6RDZ - chains 4 and 7 of the 31 polymer chains in the assembly; structure by electron microscopy, 3.50 A resolution.

== Chain 4 ==
Protein: Mitochondrial ATP synthase associated protein ASA4
From: Polytomella sp. Pringsheim 198.80
UniProt: D7NIZ2 (D7NIZ2_9CHLO); residue numbers follow UniProt; this construct covers 1-294
Amino-acid sequence (294 residues; each row starts with the number of its first residue):
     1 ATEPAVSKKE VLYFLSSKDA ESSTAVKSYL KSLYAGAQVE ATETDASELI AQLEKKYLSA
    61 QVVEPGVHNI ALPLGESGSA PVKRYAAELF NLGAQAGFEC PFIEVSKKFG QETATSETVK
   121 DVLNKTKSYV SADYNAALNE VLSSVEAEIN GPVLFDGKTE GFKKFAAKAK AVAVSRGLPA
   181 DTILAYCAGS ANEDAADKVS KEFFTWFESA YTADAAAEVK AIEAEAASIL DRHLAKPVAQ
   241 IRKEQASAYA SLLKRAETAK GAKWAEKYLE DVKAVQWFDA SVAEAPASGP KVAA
Disordered / not traced: 1-4

== Chain 7 ==
Protein: Mitochondrial ATP synthase associated protein ASA7
From: Polytomella sp. Pringsheim 198.80
UniProt: D8V7I2 (D8V7I2_9CHLO); numbering as in UniProt (aligned over 1-190)
Amino-acid sequence (190 residues; each row starts with the number of its first residue):
     1 MSSVRAGVEA GRRDLTTFTF SGLQDAPVAA LSGSIKLNVA AKAGKAEVTV AAGAAKAATQ
    61 VSAAALRKLS GSKISLAEVA RISVLHSSIQ NYLLSLSNER YQLLSQWPDF TTMYGKDFYY
   121 RAHPEDLKKF YDAADEYYKL YETVTEFDSL SALASQVVPN YAARRRSTVH PAIGSTVADG
   181 AFTNFLLSKQ
Disordered / not traced: 1-14

== Chain 4 / chain 7 interface ==
Residue-residue contacts (118):
  V63(4) with R165(7); P171(7), hydrophobic
  E64(4) with A162(7); R166(7), salt bridge
  V67(4) with Y161(7), hydrophobic; R165(7)
  H68(4) with S83(7); V84(7), hydrogen bond (backbone-backbone); L85(7), hydrogen bond (backbone-backbone); V158(7); A162(7)
  I70(4) with L85(7)
  A71(4) with V84(7), hydrophobic; S88(7)
  L72(4) with L85(7), hydrophobic; S88(7), hydrogen bond (backbone-side chain); I89(7), hydrophobic; Y161(7)
  L74(4) with I89(7), hydrophobic; Y92(7), hydrophobic
  G75(4) with Y92(7)
  Y85(4) with Y161(7), hydrogen bond
  L89(4) with R165(7); A172(7), hydrophobic
  F90(4) with A172(7), hydrophobic
  G93(4) with H170(7)
  F98(4) with V169(7); H170(7); P171(7)
  E99(4) with H170(7)
  P101(4) with H170(7); I173(7)
  F102(4) with A181(7), hydrophobic
  E104(4) with V169(7)
  V105(4) with V169(7), hydrophobic; A181(7), hydrophobic
  S106(4) with A181(7)
  F109(4) with A178(7); A181(7); F182(7); F185(7), hydrophobic
  G110(4) with F185(7)
  T113(4) with F185(7)
  V122(4) with F185(7), hydrophobic
  L123(4) with F182(7), hydrophobic; L186(7), hydrophobic
  T126(4) with F182(7)
  Y129(4) with V169(7), hydrophobic; A178(7)
  V130(4) with D179(7); F182(7), hydrophobic
  S131(4) with D179(7), hydrogen bond (backbone-side chain)
  Y134(4) with D179(7); T183(7), hydrogen bond
  L138(4) with F182(7), hydrophobic; L186(7), hydrophobic
  F155(4) with Q190(7)
  D156(4) with Q190(7), hydrogen bond (backbone-backbone)
  F162(4) with L186(7)
  F165(4) with L186(7), hydrophobic
  A166(4) with L187(7), hydrophobic
  A169(4) with L186(7), hydrophobic; L187(7), hydrophobic
  A173(4) with T183(7)
  R176(4) with D179(7), salt bridge
  L178(4) with D179(7); T183(7)
  A180(4) with T183(7)
  I183(4) with G180(7); N184(7)
  L184(4) with N184(7); L187(7)
  C187(4) with N184(7), hydrogen bond
  W206(4) with T176(7); G180(7)
  F207(4) with V177(7), hydrophobic
  A210(4) with T176(7); V177(7), hydrophobic
  D214(4) with G174(7); S175(7), hydrogen bond (side chain-backbone); T176(7), hydrogen bond (side chain-backbone); V177(7), hydrogen bond (side chain-backbone)
  E218(4) with R164(7), salt bridge; R165(7), salt bridge
  I222(4) with V157(7), hydrophobic; Y161(7), hydrophobic
  E223(4) with Y92(7)
  E225(4) with N160(7)
  A226(4) with Y92(7), hydrophobic; L93(7)
  A227(4) with L96(7), hydrophobic
  I229(4) with L153(7), hydrophobic; V157(7), hydrophobic
  L230(4) with L93(7); L96(7), hydrophobic; S97(7); L150(7), hydrophobic; L153(7), hydrophobic
  D231(4) with R100(7), salt bridge
  H233(4) with T143(7); S149(7), hydrogen bond; L153(7)
  L234(4) with R100(7); T143(7); V144(7), hydrophobic
  A235(4) with K139(7), hydrogen bond (backbone-side chain)
  K236(4) with T143(7), hydrogen bond (backbone-side chain)
  V238(4) with E142(7); T143(7); E146(7)
  I241(4) with T143(7); S149(7)
  R242(4) with E146(7), salt bridge
  Q245(4) with S149(7), hydrogen bond (side chain-backbone); A152(7)
  V275(4) with R81(7)
  F278(4) with R81(7)
  D279(4) with R81(7), salt bridge
Other interface residues (no listed pair), chain 4 (80 interface residues in all): K56, A60, N69, K108, A114, V119, G157, K170, Y211, P237, P290, V292
Other interface residues (no listed pair), chain 7 (57 interface residues in all): V79, A80, I82, L140, Q156, S167, T168, S188, K189

== Overview ==
80 residues of chain 4 and 57 residues of chain 7 are in contact, with 15 hydrogen bonds and 7 salt bridges.
Polar contacts include E64(4)-R166(7), R176(4)-D179(7) and E218(4)-R164(7).
Chain 4 is Mitochondrial ATP synthase associated protein ASA4 and chain 7 is Mitochondrial ATP synthase
associated protein ASA7, both from Polytomella sp. Pringsheim 198.80; the structure, Cryo-EM structure of
Polytomella F-ATP synthase, Rotary substate 2A, composite map, was determined by electron microscopy together
with 6RD4, 6RD5, 6RD6, 6RD7, 6RD8, 6RD9 and 46 further entries from the same study.
